4F63 - chains A and B; structure by X-ray diffraction, 2.55 A resolution.

== Chain A (and B) ==
Molecule: Fibroblast growth factor receptor 1
From: Homo sapiens
Notes: EC 2.7.10.1; fragment: kinase domain; chain B of this document is another copy of the same molecule, construct and numbering; everything in this record applies to it too
UniProtKB: P11362 (FGFR1_HUMAN); residue numbers follow UniProt; this construct covers 458-765
Amino-acid sequence (309 residues; each row starts with the number of its first residue):
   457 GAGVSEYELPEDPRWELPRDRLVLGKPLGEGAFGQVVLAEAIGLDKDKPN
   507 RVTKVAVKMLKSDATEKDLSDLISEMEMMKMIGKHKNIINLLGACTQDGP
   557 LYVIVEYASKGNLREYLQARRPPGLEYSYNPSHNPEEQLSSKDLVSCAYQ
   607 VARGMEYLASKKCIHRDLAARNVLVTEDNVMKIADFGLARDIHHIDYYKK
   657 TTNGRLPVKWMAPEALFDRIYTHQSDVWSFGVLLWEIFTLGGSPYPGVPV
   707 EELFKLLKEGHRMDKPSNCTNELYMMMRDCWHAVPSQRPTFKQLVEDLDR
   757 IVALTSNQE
Disordered / not traced: 457-463, 486-490, 501-504, 580-591, 763-765 (chain B: 457-460, 489, 501-504, 578-593, 646-651, 657-659, 762-765)
Sequence notes: expression tag (457); engineered mutation Ala488 (Cys in P11362), Ser584 (Cys in P11362)
Residues lining bound ligands: 0S7 (5-bromo-N~4~-(3-methyl-1H-pyrazol-5-yl)-N~2~-[2-(pyridin-3-yl)ethyl]pyrimidine-2,4-diamine): Leu484, Gly485, Val492, Ala512, Lys514, Ile545, Val561, Glu562, Tyr563, Ala564, Ser565, Lys566, Gly567, Leu630, Ala640, Asp641
Swiss-Prot annotation at these positions:
  - active site: Asp623 (Proton acceptor)
  - binding site (ATP): Leu484 to Gly487, Phe489, Gly490, Lys514, Glu562 to Ala564, Asn568, Arg627, Asp641
  - modified residue (Phosphotyrosine): Tyr463, Tyr583, Tyr585, Tyr653, Tyr654, Tyr730
  - natural variant: Arg470 (R470L: In HH2), Pro483 (P483T: In HH2), Gly490 (G490R: In HRTFDS), Ala520 (A520T: In HH2), Ile538 (I538V: In HH2), Asn546 (N546K: In ECCL), Val607 (V607M: In HH2), Lys618 (K618N: In HH2), His621 (H621R: In HH2), Arg622 (R622G: In HH2; R622Q: In HH2), Asp623 (D623Y: In HRTFDS), Arg627 (R627T: In HRTFDS), 16 further natural variant entries in UniProt
  - mutagenesis: Lys514 (K514A: Loss of kinase activity), Arg577 (R577E: Strongly reduced autophosphorylation in response to FGF signaling. No effect on in vitro kinase activity), Arg609 (R609V: Abolishes interaction with PLCG1), Asp623 (D623A: Loss of kinase activity), Tyr653 (Y653F: No effect on kinase activity. Loss of autophosphorylation and kinase activity; when associated with F-654), Tyr654 (Y654F: Reduced kinase activity. Loss of autophosphorylation and kinase activity; when associated with F-653), Asp755 (D755V: Abolishes interaction with PLCG1)

== How chain A and chain B interact ==
Contacting residue pairs (16; chain A residue first):
  Pro702(A) with Val704(B); His717(B)
  Gly703(A) with Val704(B); Pro705(B); Glu708(B)
  Val704(A) with Pro702(B); Gly703(B); Val704(B), hydrophobic
  Pro705(A) with Gly703(B); Pro705(B)
  Glu708(A) with Gly703(B)
  Leu712(A) with Gly703(B)
  His717(A) with Pro702(B)
  Lys721(A) with Ser723(B)
  Ser723(A) with Lys721(B); Pro722(B)
Also at the interface, not in a pair above, chain A (10 interface residues in all): Pro722
Also at the interface, not in a pair above, chain B (10 interface residues in all): Leu712

== Summary ==
The chain A/chain B interface involves 10 residues from each chain. Chain A binds compound 0S7. From UniProt:
active-site residue Asp623(A), 13 ATP-binding residues and 7 mutagenesis sites on chain A.
Chain A and chain B are both Fibroblast growth factor receptor 1 (Homo sapiens); the structure, Crystal
structure of Human Fibroblast Growth Factor Receptor 1 Kinase domain in complex with compound 1, was
determined by X-ray diffraction together with 4F64 and 4F65 from the same study.
